PDB entry 4Q1S | X-ray diffraction, 2.60 A resolution | chains A and B of the 28 polymer chains in the assembly

== Chain A ==
Molecule: Proteasome subunit alpha type-2
Organism: Saccharomyces cerevisiae
Notes: EC 3.4.25.1
UniProt: P23639 (PSA2_YEAST); residue numbers follow UniProt; this construct covers 1-250
Sequence (250 residues; each row starts with the number of its first residue):
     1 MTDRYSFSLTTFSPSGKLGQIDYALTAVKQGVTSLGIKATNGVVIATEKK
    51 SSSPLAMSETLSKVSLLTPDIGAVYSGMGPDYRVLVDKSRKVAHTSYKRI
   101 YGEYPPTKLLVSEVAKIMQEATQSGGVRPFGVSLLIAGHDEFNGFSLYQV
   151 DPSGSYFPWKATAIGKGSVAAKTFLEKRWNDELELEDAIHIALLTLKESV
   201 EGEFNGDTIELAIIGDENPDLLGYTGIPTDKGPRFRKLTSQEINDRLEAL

== Chain B ==
Molecule: Proteasome subunit alpha type-3
Organism: Saccharomyces cerevisiae
Notes: EC 3.4.25.1
UniProt: P23638 (PSA3_YEAST); residues 0-257 here correspond to UniProt positions 1-258 (UniProt number = residue number + 1)
Sequence (258 residues; numbered 0 to 257; the number before each row is that of its first residue; numbering starts at 0):
     0 MGSRRYDSRTTIFSPEGRLYQVEYALESISHAGTAIGIMASDGIVLAAER
    50 KVTSTLLEQDTSTEKLYKLNDKIAVAVAGLTADAEILINTARIHAQNYLK
   100 TYNEDIPVEILVRRLSDIKQGYTQHGGLRPFGVSFIYAGYDDRYGYQLYT
   150 SNPSGNYTGWKAISVGANTSAAQTLLQMDYKDDMKVDDAIELALKTLSKT
   200 TDSSALTYDRLEFATIRKGANDGEVYQKIFKPQEIKDILVKTGITKKDED
   250 EEADEDMK
Disordered / not traced: 0, 245-257

== Interface between chain A and chain B ==
Residue-residue contacts (64; chain A residue first):
  R4(A) - S2(B)
  Y5(A) - S2(B)
  Y5(A) - Y5(B)
  S6(A) - G125(B)
  S6(A) - L127(B)
  F7(A) - S2(B)
  F7(A) - Y5(B)
  F7(A) - D6(B)
  F7(A) - G126(B)
  S8(A) - G126(B)  hydrogen bond (backbone-backbone)
  S8(A) - L127(B)
  S8(A) - R128(B)  hydrogen bond (side chain-backbone)
  T10(A) - R128(B)
  T11(A) - S7(B)
  T11(A) - T9(B)
  T11(A) - Q20(B)
  F12(A) - Q20(B)
  F12(A) - Y23(B)
  F12(A) - A24(B)  hydrophobic
  F12(A) - R128(B)
  F12(A) - P129(B)
  F12(A) - G131(B)
  S13(A) - Y23(B)
  P14(A) - Y23(B)  hydrophobic
  P14(A) - E26(B)
  S15(A) - E26(B)
  G16(A) - Y23(B)
  G16(A) - S27(B)
  L18(A) - L79(B)  hydrophobic
  L18(A) - R128(B)
  K38(A) - E57(B)  salt bridge
  K116(A) - I85(B)
  Q119(A) - A81(B)
  Q119(A) - D82(B)  hydrogen bond
  Q119(A) - I85(B)
  Q119(A) - R128(B)
  T122(A) - R128(B)  hydrogen bond (backbone-side chain)
  Q123(A) - Y121(B)
  Q123(A) - L127(B)
  Q123(A) - R128(B)  hydrogen bond (side chain-backbone)
  Q123(A) - F130(B)
  G125(A) - L127(B)
  Y148(A) - T60(B)
  S153(A) - A81(B)
  G154(A) - A81(B)
  S155(A) - T80(B)
  S155(A) - A81(B)
  Y156(A) - E84(B)  hydrogen bond
  F157(A) - L56(B)  hydrophobic
  P158(A) - L56(B)
  P158(A) - E57(B)  hydrogen bond (backbone-backbone)
  P158(A) - T60(B)
  P158(A) - S61(B)
  W159(A) - S53(B)
  W159(A) - L55(B)
  W159(A) - L56(B)
  K160(A) - T54(B)  hydrogen bond (side chain-backbone)
  K160(A) - L55(B)  hydrogen bond (backbone-backbone)
  K160(A) - L56(B)
  K160(A) - E57(B)
  A161(A) - L55(B)
  L175(A) - L55(B)
  E176(A) - T54(B)
  E176(A) - L55(B)
Other interface residues (no listed pair), chain A (34 interface residues in all): S124, K172, W179
Other interface residues (no listed pair), chain B (32 interface residues in all): H30

== Overview ==
The interface between chain A and chain B involves 34 residues on one side and 32 on the other, with 9
hydrogen bonds and 1 salt bridge. Polar pairs include K38(A)-E57(B), S8(A)-R128(B) and Q119(A)-D82(B).
Chain A is Proteasome subunit alpha type-2 and chain B is Proteasome subunit alpha type-3, both from
Saccharomyces cerevisiae; the structure, Yeast 20S proteasome in Complex with Kendomycin, was determined by
X-ray diffraction.
